Entry 2FN6 (X-ray diffraction, 2.48 A resolution); this record covers chains A and B.

# Chain A (and B)
Molecule: Aminotransferase
Source organism: Helicobacter pylori
Notes: chain B of this document is another copy of the same molecule, construct and numbering; everything in this record applies to it too
Chain sequence (375 residues; row label = number of the first residue in the row):
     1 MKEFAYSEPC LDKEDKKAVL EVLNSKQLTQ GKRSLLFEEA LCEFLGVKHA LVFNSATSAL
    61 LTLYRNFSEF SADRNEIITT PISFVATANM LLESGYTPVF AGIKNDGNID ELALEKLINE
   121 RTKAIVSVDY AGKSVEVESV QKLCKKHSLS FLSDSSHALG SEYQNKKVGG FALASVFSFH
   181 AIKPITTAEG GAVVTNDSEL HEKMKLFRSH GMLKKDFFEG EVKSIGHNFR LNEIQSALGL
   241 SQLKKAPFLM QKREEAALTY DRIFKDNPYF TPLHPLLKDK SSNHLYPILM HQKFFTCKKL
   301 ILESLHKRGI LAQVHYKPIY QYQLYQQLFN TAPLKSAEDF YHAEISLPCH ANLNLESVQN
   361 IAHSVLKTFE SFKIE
Disordered / not traced: 1, 374-375 (chain B: 1, 373-375)
What the authors report for this chain:
  - self-association interface (contacts with another copy of this molecule): Gly-211 to Ile-225

# Chain A / chain B interface
Residue-residue contacts - 117 pairs, chain A then chain B:
  Glu-8(A) / Lys-26(B)  salt bridge
  Pro-9(A) / Lys-26(B)
  Pro-9(A) / Leu-28(B)  hydrophobic
  Leu-11(A) / Leu-23(B)
  Leu-11(A) / Leu-28(B)  hydrophobic
  Lys-16(A) / Leu-23(B)
  Lys-16(A) / Asn-24(B)  hydrogen bond
  Val-19(A) / Val-19(B)  hydrophobic
  Val-19(A) / Leu-23(B)  hydrophobic
  Leu-23(A) / Leu-11(B)
  Leu-23(A) / Lys-16(B)
  Leu-23(A) / Val-19(B)  hydrophobic
  Asn-24(A) / Lys-16(B)  hydrogen bond
  Lys-26(A) / Glu-8(B)  salt bridge
  Lys-26(A) / Pro-9(B)
  Leu-28(A) / Pro-9(B)  hydrophobic
  Leu-28(A) / Thr-186(B)
  Leu-28(A) / Ala-188(B)  hydrophobic
  Thr-29(A) / His-180(B)
  Thr-29(A) / Ala-188(B)
  Thr-29(A) / Glu-189(B)  hydrogen bond
  Gln-30(A) / His-180(B)  hydrogen bond
  Asn-54(A) / Asn-54(B)
  Asn-54(A) / Asn-228(B)
  Ser-55(A) / Asn-228(B)  hydrogen bond (side chain-backbone)
  Thr-57(A) / His-210(B)
  Thr-57(A) / Asn-228(B)
  Ser-58(A) / Asn-228(B)
  Ser-58(A) / Phe-229(B)
  Leu-61(A) / His-227(B)
  Arg-65(A) / Glu-93(B)  salt bridge
  Phe-84(A) / His-210(B)
  Val-85(A) / Met-212(B)  hydrophobic
  Ala-86(A) / His-210(B)
  Asn-89(A) / His-210(B)  hydrogen bond (side chain-backbone)
  Asn-89(A) / Ile-225(B)
  Asn-89(A) / Gly-226(B)
  Met-90(A) / His-227(B)
  Leu-92(A) / Ile-225(B)  hydrophobic
  Glu-93(A) / Arg-65(B)  salt bridge
  Glu-93(A) / Ile-225(B)
  Glu-93(A) / His-227(B)  salt bridge
  His-180(A) / Thr-29(B)
  His-180(A) / Gln-30(B)  hydrogen bond
  His-180(A) / Arg-230(B)
  Ala-188(A) / Leu-28(B)
  Ala-188(A) / Thr-29(B)
  Ala-188(A) / Asn-232(B)
  Ala-188(A) / Ile-234(B)  hydrophobic
  Glu-189(A) / Thr-29(B)  hydrogen bond
  Glu-189(A) / Asn-228(B)
  Glu-189(A) / Arg-230(B)  salt bridge
  Glu-189(A) / Asn-232(B)
  His-210(A) / Thr-57(B)
  His-210(A) / Phe-84(B)
  His-210(A) / Ala-86(B)
  His-210(A) / Asn-89(B)  hydrogen bond (backbone-side chain)
  Met-212(A) / Val-85(B)  hydrophobic
  Met-212(A) / Tyr-322(B)
  Asp-216(A) / Lys-299(B)
  Phe-217(A) / His-306(B)
  Phe-217(A) / Gln-313(B)
  Phe-218(A) / Leu-302(B)  hydrophobic
  Phe-218(A) / His-306(B)
  Phe-218(A) / Ala-312(B)
  Glu-219(A) / Lys-317(B)  salt bridge
  Gly-220(A) / Lys-317(B)  hydrogen bond (backbone-side chain)
  Gly-220(A) / Tyr-322(B)
  Glu-221(A) / Lys-317(B)  salt bridge
  Glu-221(A) / Tyr-322(B)
  Glu-221(A) / Gln-323(B)  hydrogen bond (side chain-backbone)
  Val-222(A) / Tyr-322(B)
  Val-222(A) / Gln-323(B)
  Val-222(A) / Leu-324(B)  hydrogen bond (backbone-backbone)
  Lys-223(A) / Gln-323(B)
  Lys-223(A) / Leu-324(B)
  Ser-224(A) / Leu-324(B)
  Ile-225(A) / Asn-89(B)
  Ile-225(A) / Leu-92(B)  hydrophobic
  Ile-225(A) / Glu-93(B)
  Ile-225(A) / Leu-324(B)  hydrophobic
  Gly-226(A) / Asn-89(B)
  His-227(A) / Thr-57(B)
  His-227(A) / Met-90(B)
  His-227(A) / Glu-93(B)  salt bridge
  Asn-228(A) / Asn-54(B)
  Asn-228(A) / Ser-55(B)  hydrogen bond (backbone-side chain)
  Asn-228(A) / Thr-57(B)
  Asn-228(A) / Ser-58(B)
  Asn-228(A) / Glu-189(B)
  Phe-229(A) / Phe-229(B)  hydrophobic
  Arg-230(A) / His-180(B)
  Arg-230(A) / Glu-189(B)  salt bridge
  Asn-232(A) / Glu-189(B)
  Asn-232(A) / Gln-235(B)  hydrogen bond
  Ile-234(A) / Ala-188(B)  hydrophobic
  Gln-235(A) / Asn-232(B)  hydrogen bond
  Gln-235(A) / Gln-235(B)  hydrogen bond
  Leu-302(A) / Phe-218(B)  hydrophobic
  His-306(A) / Phe-217(B)
  His-306(A) / Phe-218(B)
  Ala-312(A) / Phe-218(B)
  Gln-313(A) / Phe-217(B)  hydrogen bond (side chain-backbone)
  Gln-313(A) / Phe-218(B)
  Lys-317(A) / Glu-219(B)  salt bridge
  Lys-317(A) / Gly-220(B)  hydrogen bond (side chain-backbone)
  Tyr-322(A) / Met-212(B)
  Tyr-322(A) / Gly-220(B)
  Tyr-322(A) / Glu-221(B)
  Tyr-322(A) / Val-222(B)
  Gln-323(A) / Glu-221(B)  hydrogen bond (backbone-side chain)
  Gln-323(A) / Val-222(B)  hydrogen bond (backbone-backbone)
  Gln-323(A) / Lys-223(B)
  Leu-324(A) / Val-222(B)  hydrogen bond (backbone-backbone)
  Leu-324(A) / Lys-223(B)
  Leu-324(A) / Ser-224(B)
  Leu-324(A) / Ile-225(B)  hydrophobic
Other interface residues (no listed pair), chain A (61 interface residues in all): Ala-181, Thr-186, Phe-207, Leu-238, Glu-303, Tyr-341
Other interface residues (no listed pair), chain B (61 interface residues in all): Leu-20, Leu-61, Ala-181, Leu-238, Tyr-325, Tyr-341

# Summary
The chain A/chain B interface involves 61 residues from each chain, with 21 hydrogen bonds and 11 salt
bridges. Among the polar pairs are Glu-8(A)/Lys-26(B), Arg-65(A)/Glu-93(B) and Glu-93(A)/His-227(B). From the
paper: a self-association interface involving Gly-211(A).
Chain A and chain B are both Aminotransferase (Helicobacter pylori); the structure, Helicobacter pylori PseC,
aminotransferase involved in the biosynthesis of pseudoaminic acid, was determined by X-ray diffraction
together with 2FNI and 2FNU from the same study.
